Entry 9GGL (electron microscopy, 3.13 A resolution); this record covers chains B and A of the 3 polymer chains in the assembly.

# Chain B
Name: Histone deacetylase 2
Organism: Homo sapiens
Notes: EC 3.5.1.98, 3.5.1.-
UniProtKB: Q92769 (HDAC2_HUMAN); numbering as in UniProt (aligned over 1-488)
Sequence (488 residues; each row starts with the number of its first residue):
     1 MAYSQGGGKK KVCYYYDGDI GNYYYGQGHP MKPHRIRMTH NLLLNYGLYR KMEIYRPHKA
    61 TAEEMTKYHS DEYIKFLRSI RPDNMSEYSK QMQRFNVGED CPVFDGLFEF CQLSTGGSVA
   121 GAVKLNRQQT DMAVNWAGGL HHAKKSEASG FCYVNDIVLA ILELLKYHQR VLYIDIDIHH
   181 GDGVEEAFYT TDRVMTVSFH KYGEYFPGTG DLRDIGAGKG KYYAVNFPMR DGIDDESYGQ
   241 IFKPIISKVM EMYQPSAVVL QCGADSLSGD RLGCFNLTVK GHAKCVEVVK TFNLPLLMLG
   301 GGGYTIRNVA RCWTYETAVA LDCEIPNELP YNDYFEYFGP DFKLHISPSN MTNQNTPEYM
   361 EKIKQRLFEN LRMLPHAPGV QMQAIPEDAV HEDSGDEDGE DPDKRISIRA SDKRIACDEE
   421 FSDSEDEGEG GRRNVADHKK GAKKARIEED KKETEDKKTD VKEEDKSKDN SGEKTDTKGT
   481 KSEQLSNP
Not modelled in the structure: 1-9, 376-488
Metal / ion sites: Zn2+: Asp177, His179, Asp265
Small-molecule neighbours: A1ACV ((1r,4r)-N~1~-[(7P)-2-benzyl-7-(2-methyl-2H-tetrazol-5-yl)-9H-pyrimido[4,5-b]indol-4-yl]cyclohexane-1,4-diamine): Asp100, His142, Gly150, Phe151, His179, Phe206, Leu272, Tyr304
UniProt features mapped onto this chain:
  - active site: His142
  - binding site (1D-myo-inositol 1,4,5,6-tetrakisphosphate): Gly28, Lys32, Arg271
  - binding site (Ca(2+)): Asp175, Asp177, His179, Phe188, Thr191, Val194, Ser198, Phe199, Tyr223
  - binding site (Zn(2+)): Asp177, His179, Asp265
  - modified residue: Lys75 (N6-acetyllysine), Lys221 (N6-acetyllysine), Cys262 (S-nitrosocysteine), Cys274 (S-nitrosocysteine), Ser394 (Phosphoserine), Ser407 (Phosphoserine), Ser422 (Phosphoserine), Ser424 (Phosphoserine)
  - cross-link (Glycyl lysine isopeptide (Lys-Gly)): Lys75 (interchain with G-Cter in SUMO2), Lys439 (interchain with G-Cter in SUMO2), Lys452 (interchain with G-Cter in SUMO2), Lys458 (interchain with G-Cter in SUMO2), Lys462 (interchain with G-Cter in SUMO2), Lys478 (interchain with G-Cter in SUMO2), Lys481 (interchain with G-Cter in SUMO2)
What the authors report for this chain:
  - binding site for A1ACV: Phe151, His179, Phe206, Leu272, Tyr304

# Chain A
Name: Isoform 1 of Kelch repeat and BTB domain-containing protein 4
Organism: Homo sapiens
UniProtKB: Q9NVX7 (KBTB4_HUMAN), isoform Q9NVX7-2; numbering as in UniProt (aligned over 17-534)
Sequence (518 residues; numbered 17 to 534; the number before each row is that of its first residue):
    17 MESPEEPGAS MDENYFVNYT FKDRSHSGRV AQGIMKLCLE EELFADVTIS VEGREFQLHR
    77 LVLSAQSCFF RSMFTSNLKE AHNRVIVLQD VSESVFQLLV DYIYHGTVKL RAEELQEIYE
   137 VSDMYQLTSL FEECSRFLAR TVQVGNCLQV MWLADRHSDP ELYTAAKHCA KTHLAQLQNT
   197 EEFLHLPHRL LTDIISDGVP CSQNPTEAIE AWINFNKEER EAFAESLRTS LKEIGENVHI
   257 YLIGKESSRT HSLAVSLHCA EDDSISVSGQ NSLCHQITAA CKHGGDLYVV GGSIPRRMWK
   317 CNNATVDWEW CAPLPRDRLQ HTLVSVPGKD AIYSLGGKTL QDTLSNAVIY YRVGDNVWTE
   377 TTQLEVAVSG AAGANLNGII YLLGGEENDL DFFTKPSRLI QCFDTETDKC HVKPYVLPFA
   437 GRMHAAVHKD LVFIVAEGDS LVCYNPLLDS FTRLCLPEAW SSAPSLWKIA SCNGSIYVFR
   497 DRYKKGDANT YKLDPATSAV TVTRGIKVLL TNLQFVLA
Not modelled in the structure: 17-27, 93-100, 231-239, 263-266, 475-480, 501-503, 521-524
Disulfides: Cys275-Cys488
Small-molecule neighbours: A1ACV ((1r,4r)-N~1~-[(7P)-2-benzyl-7-(2-methyl-2H-tetrazol-5-yl)-9H-pyrimido[4,5-b]indol-4-yl]cyclohexane-1,4-diamine): Ile310, Pro311, Arg312, Asp333, Arg334, Leu335, Lys354, Thr355, Leu356
What the authors report for this chain:
  - binding site for A1ACV: Ile310, Pro311, Leu335, Leu356
  - conformationally variable residues (loop rearrangement, order/disorder transition): Leu356, Leu406, Phe408, Phe409
  - mutagenesis - H42A/V46D/I50T/L53E/F60S/L77K/A81E: abolished binding to Histone deacetylase 2 (chain B)

# How chain B and chain A interact
Pairs across the interface (18; chain B residue first):
  Gly28(B) with Ser309(A), hydrogen bond (backbone-side chain)
  Phe151(B) with Ile310(A), hydrophobic
  Lys201(B) with Pro331(A)
  Glu204(B) with Arg332(A); Asp333(A), hydrogen bond (backbone-backbone)
  Tyr205(B) with Arg312(A); Pro331(A); Asp333(A); Gln357(A)
  Phe206(B) with Asp333(A), hydrogen bond (backbone-side chain); Gln357(A)
  Arg271(B) with Arg312(A); Pro329(A)
  Leu272(B) with Arg312(A)
  Gly273(B) with Arg312(A)
  Met351(B) with Val373(A), hydrophobic
  Thr352(B) with Thr375(A)
  Gln354(B) with Glu376(A)
Also at the interface, not in a pair above, chain B (21 interface residues in all): His29, Pro30, Gly203, Pro207, Gly208, Asp231, Asp270, Cys274, Asn350
Also at the interface, not in a pair above, chain A (14 interface residues in all): Arg313, Leu356, Arg368
Interface features reported in the paper:
  - interface residues, chain B: Gly28(B), Pro30(B), Phe151(B), Phe206(B), Leu272(B)
  - interface residues, chain A: Ser309(A), Ile310(A), Asp333(A)

# Overview
The interface between chain B and chain A involves 21 residues on one side and 14 on the other; the contacts
include 3 hydrogen bonds. Polar pairs include Gly28(B)-Ser309(A), Phe206(B)-Asp333(A) and Glu204(B)-Asp333(A).
From the paper: a binding site for A1ACV at Phe151(B), His179(B) and Ile310(A) among others;
H42A/V46D/I50T/L53E/F60S/L77K/A81E of chain A abolish binding to Histone deacetylase 2 (chain B).
Chain B is Histone deacetylase 2 and chain A is Isoform 1 of Kelch repeat and BTB domain-containing protein 4,
both from Homo sapiens; the structure, Cryo-EM structure of KBTBD4 WT-HDAC2 2:1 complex mediated by molecular
glue UM171, was determined by electron microscopy, deposited together with 9GGM, 9GGN and 9I2C.
